Entry 6S2T (X-ray diffraction, 2.75 A resolution); this record covers chain A.

Chain A:
Name: (P)ppGpp synthetase I, SpoT/RelA
From: Thermus thermophilus
Notes: EC 2.7.6.5
UniProt: F6DES6 (F6DES6_THETG); residues 2-355 here = UniProt positions 2-355
Amino-acid sequence (355 residues; row label = number of the first residue in the row):
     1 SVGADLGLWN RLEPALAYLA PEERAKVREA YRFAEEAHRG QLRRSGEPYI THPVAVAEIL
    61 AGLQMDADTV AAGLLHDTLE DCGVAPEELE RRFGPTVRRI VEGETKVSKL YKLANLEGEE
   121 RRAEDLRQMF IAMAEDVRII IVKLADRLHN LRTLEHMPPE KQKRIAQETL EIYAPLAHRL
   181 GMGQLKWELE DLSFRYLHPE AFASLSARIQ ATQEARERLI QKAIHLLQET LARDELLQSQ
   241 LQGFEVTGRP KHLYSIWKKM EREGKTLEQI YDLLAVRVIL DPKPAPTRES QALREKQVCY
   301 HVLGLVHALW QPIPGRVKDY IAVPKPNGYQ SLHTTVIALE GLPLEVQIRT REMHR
Disordered / not traced: 1-5
Differences from the reference sequence: expression tag (1)
Bound ions: Mn2+: H52, D77, D146 (together with guanosine-5',3'-tetraphosphate); Mg2+: D146 (together with guanosine-5',3'-tetraphosphate)
Small-molecule neighbours: guanosine-5',3'-tetraphosphate (G4P): R43, R44, S45, Y49, D77, S108, K143, D146, R147, N150, T153, L154, H156, M157, K161, R164, I165

In short:
Ligands of chain A: guanosine-5',3'-tetraphosphate. The Mn2+ site is built by H52, D77 and D146.
Chain A is (P)ppGpp synthetase I, SpoT/RelA (Thermus thermophilus); the structure, Structure of the N-terminal
catalytic region of T. thermophilus Rel bound to ppGpp, was determined by X-ray diffraction (same publication
as 6S2U and 6S2V).
